1DC4 - chains A and B; structure by X-ray diffraction, 2.50 A resolution.

Chain A (and B):
Protein: Glyceraldehyde 3-phosphate dehydrogenase
Organism: Escherichia coli
Notes: EC 1.2.1.12; chain B of this document is another copy of the same molecule, construct and numbering; everything in this record applies to it too
UniProt: P0A9B2 (G3P1_ECOLI); the construct lacks a stretch of the UniProt sequence and is renumbered around it, so the offset changes along the chain: 0-34 = UniProt 1-35; 36-122 = UniProt 36-122; 123-138 = UniProt 124-139; 140-330 = UniProt 140-330
Amino-acid sequence (330 residues; row label = number of the first residue in the row; note: 2 numbers in that range are skipped by the numbering (no residue carries them; nothing is unmodelled there); numbering starts at 0):
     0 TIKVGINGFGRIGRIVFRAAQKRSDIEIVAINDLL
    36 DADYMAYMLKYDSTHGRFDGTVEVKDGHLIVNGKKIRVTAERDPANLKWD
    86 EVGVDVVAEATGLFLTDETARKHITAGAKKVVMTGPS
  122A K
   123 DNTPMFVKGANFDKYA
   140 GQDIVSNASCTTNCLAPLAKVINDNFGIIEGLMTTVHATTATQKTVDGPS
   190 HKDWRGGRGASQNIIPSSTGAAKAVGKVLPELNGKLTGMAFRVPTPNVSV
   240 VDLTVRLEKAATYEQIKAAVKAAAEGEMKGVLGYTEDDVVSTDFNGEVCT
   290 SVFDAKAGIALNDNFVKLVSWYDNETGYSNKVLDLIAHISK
Glycans and other covalent adducts: sn-glycerol-3-phosphate (G3P) linked to Cys149
Modified positions: Mse40, Mse43, Mse118, Mse127, Mse172, Mse228, Mse267 (selenomethionine; parent Met)
Differences from the reference sequence: modified residue (40, 43, 118, 127, 172, 228, 267)
Small-molecule neighbours: sn-glycerol-3-phosphate (G3P): Ser148, Thr150, Thr151, His176, Thr179, Thr208, Gly209, Ala210, Arg231, Asn313
UniProt features mapped onto this chain:
  - modified residue: Lys115 (N6-succinyllysine)

Interface between chain A and chain B:
Residue-residue contacts (99):
  Glu169(A) with Leu300(B); Asn301(B), hydrogen bond; Phe304(B)
  Gly170(A) with Phe304(B)
  Leu171(A) with Phe304(B); Val305(B); Lys306(B)
  Mse172(A) with Lys306(B), hydrogen bond (backbone-side chain)
  Thr173(A) with Asp241(B), hydrogen bond; Lys306(B), hydrogen bond
  Val175(A) with Ile203(B)
  Trp193(A) with Asp277(B)
  Arg194(A) with Asp276(B); Asp277(B); Val278(B), hydrogen bond (side chain-backbone); Val279(B); Asp293(B), salt bridge; Lys295(B); Ala296(B)
  Arg197(A) with Val279(B); Thr281(B); Asp282(B), salt bridge
  Gln201(A) with Thr234(B); Ser280(B); Thr281(B)
  Asn202(A) with Val279(B); Ser280(B); Thr281(B), hydrogen bond
  Ile203(A) with Val175(B), hydrophobic; Val232(B), hydrophobic; Thr234(B); Val237(B); Val279(B); Ser280(B), hydrogen bond (backbone-side chain); Trp310(B)
  Ile204(A) with Val279(B), hydrophobic
  Pro205(A) with Val278(B); Trp310(B), hydrophobic
  Lys224(A) with Leu300(B)
  Leu225(A) with Leu300(B), hydrophobic
  Thr226(A) with Leu300(B)
  Mse228(A) with Lys306(B)
  Phe230(A) with Val239(B), hydrophobic; Asp241(B); Val308(B), hydrophobic
  Val232(A) with Ile203(B), hydrophobic; Val232(B), hydrophobic
  Pro233(A) with Thr234(B)
  Thr234(A) with Gln201(B); Ile203(B); Pro233(B)
  Val237(A) with Ile203(B)
  Asp241(A) with Thr173(B), hydrogen bond; Phe230(B)
  Thr243(A) with Leu171(B); Thr243(B); Phe304(B)
  Arg245(A) with Glu169(B); Arg245(B)
  Asp276(A) with Arg194(B)
  Asp277(A) with Trp193(B); Arg194(B)
  Val278(A) with Arg194(B), hydrogen bond (backbone-side chain); Pro205(B)
  Val279(A) with Arg194(B); Arg197(B); Asn202(B); Ile203(B); Ile204(B), hydrophobic
  Ser280(A) with Gln201(B); Asn202(B), hydrogen bond; Ile203(B), hydrogen bond (backbone-backbone)
  Thr281(A) with Arg197(B); Gln201(B); Asn202(B), hydrogen bond
  Asp282(A) with Arg197(B), salt bridge
  Asp293(A) with Arg194(B), salt bridge
  Lys295(A) with Arg194(B)
  Ala296(A) with Arg194(B)
  Ile298(A) with Gly227(B); Mse228(B), hydrophobic
  Leu300(A) with Glu169(B); Gly170(B); Gly223(B); Lys224(B); Thr226(B)
  Asn301(A) with Glu169(B), hydrogen bond
  Phe304(A) with Glu169(B); Gly170(B); Leu171(B); Thr243(B); Phe304(B), hydrophobic
  Val305(A) with Leu171(B)
  Lys306(A) with Leu171(B); Mse172(B), hydrogen bond (side chain-backbone); Thr173(B), hydrogen bond
  Val308(A) with Phe230(B), hydrophobic
  Trp310(A) with Ile203(B); Pro205(B), hydrophobic
Other interface residues (no listed pair), chain A (47 interface residues in all): Gly223, Gly227, Val239
Other interface residues (no listed pair), chain B (47 interface residues in all): Leu225, Ile298

Overview:
The chain A/chain B interface involves 47 residues from each chain; the contacts include 15 hydrogen bonds and
4 salt bridges. Polar pairs include Arg194(A)-Asp293(B), Arg197(A)-Asp282(B) and Glu169(A)-Asn301(B).
Covalently linked sn-glycerol-3-phosphate: at Cys149(A).
Chain A and chain B are both Glyceraldehyde 3-phosphate dehydrogenase (Escherichia coli); the structure,
Structural analysis of glyceraldehyde 3-phosphate dehydrogenase from escherichia coli: direct evidence for
substrate binding and cofactor-induced ..., was determined by X-ray diffraction, deposited together with 1DC3,
1DC5 and 1DC6.
